1UVQ - chains A and B of the 3 polymer chains in the assembly; structure by X-ray diffraction, 1.80 A resolution.

Chain A:
Molecule: HLA class II histocompatibility antigen
Source organism: Homo sapiens
UniProtKB: P01907 (HA25_HUMAN); residues 1-196 here correspond to UniProt positions 24-219 (UniProt number = residue number + 23)
Amino-acid sequence (197 residues; numbered 1 to 197; the number before each row is that of its first residue):
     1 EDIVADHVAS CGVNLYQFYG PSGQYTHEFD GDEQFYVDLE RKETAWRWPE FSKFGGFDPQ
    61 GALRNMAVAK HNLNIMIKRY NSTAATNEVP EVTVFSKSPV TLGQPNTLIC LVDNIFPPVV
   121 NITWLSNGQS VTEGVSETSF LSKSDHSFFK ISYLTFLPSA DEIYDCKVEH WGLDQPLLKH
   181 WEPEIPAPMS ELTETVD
Unresolved in the structure: 1, 184-197
Cystine bridges: Cys110-Cys166
Covalent attachments: N-acetylglucosamine (NAG) linked to Asn81, Asn121
Metal / ion sites: Zn2+: Asp165, His180 (shared with Asp76(B), His81(B) of chain B)
Residues lining bound ligands: glycine (GLY): Leu111, Asp113, Lys143, Phe149
From the paper describing this entry:
  - conformationally variable residues: Ala45 to Lys53

Chain B:
Molecule: HLA class II histocompatibility antigen
Source organism: Homo sapiens
UniProtKB: P03992 (HB25_HUMAN); residues 3-198 here correspond to UniProt positions 35-230 (UniProt number = residue number + 32)
Amino-acid sequence (198 residues; row label = number of the first residue in the row):
     3 SPEDFVFQFK GMCYFTNGTE RVRLVTRYIY NREEYARFDS DVGVYRAVTP QGRPDAEYWN
    63 SQKEVLEGTR AELDTVCRHN YEVAFRGILQ RRVEPTVTIS PSRTEALNHH NLLVCSVTDF
   123 YPGQIKVRWF RNDQEETAGV VSTPLIRNGD WTFQILVMLE MTPQRGDVYT CHVEHPSLQS
   183 PITVEWRAQS ESAQSKVD
Unresolved in the structure: 105-112, 192-200
Cystine bridges: Cys15-Cys79, Cys117-Cys173
Covalent attachments: glycan linked to Asn19
Metal / ion sites: Zn2+: Asp76, His81 (shared with Asp165(A), His180(A) of chain A)
From the paper describing this entry:
  - conformationally variable residues: Val85 to Ile90
  - contacts within the chain: Tyr37-Asp57

Interface between chain A and chain B:
Pairs across the interface (131):
  Ile3(A) with Tyr16(B); Arg25(B); Val27(B), hydrophobic; Arg29(B)
  Ala5(A) with Tyr16(B), hydrophobic; Phe17(B); Thr18(B)
  Asp6(A) with Phe17(B), hydrogen bond (backbone-backbone); Thr18(B), hydrogen bond (backbone-side chain); Asn19(B), hydrogen bond (side chain-backbone)
  His7(A) with Cys15(B); Tyr16(B); Phe17(B), hydrogen bond (backbone-backbone); Leu91(B)
  Val8(A) with Met14(B), hydrophobic; Cys15(B); Tyr16(B), hydrophobic
  Ala9(A) with Gly13(B); Met14(B); Cys15(B), hydrogen bond (backbone-backbone); Phe87(B), hydrophobic
  Ser10(A) with Gly13(B); Met14(B)
  Cys11(A) with Gly13(B), hydrogen bond (backbone-backbone); Val78(B), hydrophobic; Asn82(B); Phe87(B), hydrophobic
  Gly12(A) with Phe11(B); Lys12(B); Gly13(B), hydrogen bond (backbone-backbone)
  Val13(A) with Phe11(B)
  Asn14(A) with Phe9(B); Gln10(B); Phe11(B), hydrogen bond (backbone-backbone)
  Leu15(A) with Val8(B), hydrophobic; Phe9(B); Gln10(B)
  Tyr16(A) with Val8(B); Phe9(B), hydrogen bond (backbone-backbone)
  Gln17(A) with Asp6(B); Phe7(B); Val8(B)
  Phe18(A) with Asp6(B); Phe7(B), hydrogen bond (backbone-backbone)
  Tyr19(A) with Pro4(B), hydrophobic; Asp6(B), hydrogen bond (backbone-side chain)
  Phe29(A) with Phe87(B), hydrophobic; Ile90(B), hydrophobic; Leu91(B), hydrophobic; Trp153(B)
  Asp30(A) with Arg149(B), hydrogen bond (backbone-side chain)
  Gly31(A) with Arg149(B)
  Asp32(A) with Tyr123(B); Arg149(B), salt bridge; Trp153(B)
  Glu33(A) with Trp153(B), hydrogen bond (backbone-side chain)
  Gln34(A) with Ala86(B); Phe87(B); Trp153(B)
  Trp48(A) with Gly151(B); Asp152(B); Trp153(B)
  Glu50(A) with Arg93(B), salt bridge
  Phe51(A) with Arg93(B); Trp153(B), hydrophobic
  Phe54(A) with Val85(B); Ala86(B); Gly89(B); Ile90(B), hydrophobic
  Ala69(A) with Phe9(B), hydrophobic
  Asn72(A) with Phe9(B)
  Leu73(A) with Phe7(B); Val8(B); Phe9(B)
  Met76(A) with Tyr32(B), hydrophobic; Tyr37(B), hydrophobic; Gln53(B)
  Ile77(A) with Phe7(B), hydrophobic; Tyr32(B)
  Arg79(A) with Gln53(B), hydrogen bond (side chain-backbone); Pro56(B); Asp57(B), salt bridge
  Tyr80(A) with Tyr32(B), hydrophobic; Glu35(B), hydrogen bond; Tyr37(B); Thr51(B), hydrogen bond; Gln53(B), hydrogen bond
  Ser82(A) with Phe7(B)
  Thr83(A) with Phe7(B); Tyr32(B), hydrogen bond (backbone-side chain); Asn33(B), hydrogen bond (backbone-side chain)
  Ala84(A) with Asp6(B); Phe7(B), hydrophobic; Asn33(B)
  Ala85(A) with Asp6(B), hydrogen bond (backbone-backbone); Asn33(B)
  Glu88(A) with Arg34(B), salt bridge
  Phe95(A) with Ile148(B), hydrophobic; Asn150(B); Gln156(B)
  Ser96(A) with Gln156(B), hydrogen bond (backbone-side chain)
  Lys97(A) with Thr120(B); Asp121(B), salt bridge; Asp152(B), salt bridge; Thr154(B), hydrogen bond; Gln156(B), hydrogen bond (backbone-side chain)
  Pro99(A) with Thr100(B)
  Ile109(A) with Asn150(B)
  Phe116(A) with Val8(B), hydrophobic; Gln10(B); Asn33(B); Arg34(B)
  Pro117(A) with Asp6(B)
  Pro118(A) with Val8(B)
  Val119(A) with Asp6(B)
  Ser142(A) with Lys12(B)
  Lys143(A) with Lys12(B), hydrogen bond (backbone-side chain)
  Asp145(A) with Arg34(B), salt bridge
  His146(A) with Gln10(B), hydrogen bond (backbone-side chain); Lys12(B), hydrogen bond; Ile31(B); Arg34(B)
  Ser147(A) with Arg34(B)
  Phe148(A) with Gln10(B)
  Ile151(A) with Asn150(B); Gly151(B)
  Tyr153(A) with Asn150(B), hydrogen bond (side chain-backbone); Gly151(B); Asp152(B), hydrogen bond (side chain-backbone)
  Trp171(A) with Ser3(B); Pro4(B)
Interface residues without a listed pair, chain A (61 interface residues in all): Val4, Asn87, Ser98, Thr138, Phe149
Interface residues without a listed pair, chain B (55 interface residues in all): Glu5, Tyr30, Glu36, Gly54, Ser118
Interface features reported in the paper:
  - interface residues, chain B: Asp57(B)

Summary:
61 residues of chain A face 55 of chain B across their interface; the contacts include 28 hydrogen bonds and 7
salt bridges. Polar pairs include Asp32(A)-Arg149(B), Glu50(A)-Arg93(B) and Arg79(A)-Asp57(B). Bound to chain
A: glycine. N-acetylglucosamine is covalently linked to Asn81(A) and Asn121(A). From the paper: the interface
residue Asp57(B); conformational variability at Ala45(A) and Val85(B).
Here chain A is HLA class II histocompatibility antigen and chain B is HLA class II histocompatibility
antigen, both from Homo sapiens. Entry 1UVQ (Crystal structure of HLA-DQ0602 in complex with a hypocretin
peptide) was determined by X-ray diffraction.
